PDB entry 6WKK | electron microscopy, 6.10 A resolution (low resolution: residue-level contacts below are approximate; hydrogen-bond / salt-bridge calls are withheld) | chains A and F of the 24 polymer chains in the assembly

# Chain A (and F)
Name: Gp27 major capsid protein
Source organism: Bacillus virus G
Notes: chain F of this document is another copy of the same molecule, construct and numbering; everything in this record applies to it too
Reference sequence: G3MB97 (G3MB97_9CAUD); numbering as in UniProt (aligned over 1-280)
Chain sequence (280 residues; row label = number of the first residue in the row):
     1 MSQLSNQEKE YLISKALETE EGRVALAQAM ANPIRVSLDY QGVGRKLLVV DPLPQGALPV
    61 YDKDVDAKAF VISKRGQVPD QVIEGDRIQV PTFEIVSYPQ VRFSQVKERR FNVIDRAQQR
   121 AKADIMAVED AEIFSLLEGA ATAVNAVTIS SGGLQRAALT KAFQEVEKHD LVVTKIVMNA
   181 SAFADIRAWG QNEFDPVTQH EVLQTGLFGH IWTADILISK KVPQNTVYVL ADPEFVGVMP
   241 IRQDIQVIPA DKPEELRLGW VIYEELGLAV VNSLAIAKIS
What the authors report for this chain:
  - post-translational modification sites: Ala27 (citing earlier work)

# How chain A and chain F interact
Pairs across the interface (132; chain A residue first):
  Leu38(A) - Glu18(F)
  Asp39(A) - Leu17(F)
  Tyr40(A) - Ser14(F)
  Tyr40(A) - Lys15(F)
  Tyr40(A) - Ala16(F)
  Gln41(A) - Ser14(F)
  Gly42(A) - Ser14(F)
  Val43(A) - Ser2(F)
  Val43(A) - Lys9(F)
  Val43(A) - Leu12(F)
  Gly44(A) - Glu10(F)
  Gly44(A) - Leu12(F)
  Gly44(A) - Ile13(F)
  Arg45(A) - Glu10(F)
  Arg45(A) - Leu17(F)
  Lys46(A) - Ile13(F)
  Leu48(A) - Thr19(F)
  Leu48(A) - Glu20(F)
  Val50(A) - Gly22(F)
  Val50(A) - Val24(F)
  Val50(A) - Gln100(F)
  Asp51(A) - Val24(F)
  Leu53(A) - Phe103(F)
  Leu53(A) - Lys107(F)
  Leu53(A) - Phe111(F)
  Gln55(A) - Lys107(F)
  Gln55(A) - Phe111(F)
  Leu58(A) - Asp115(F)
  Leu58(A) - Gln118(F)
  Leu58(A) - Gln119(F)
  Pro59(A) - Gln119(F)
  Pro59(A) - Lys122(F)
  Val60(A) - Gln119(F)
  Tyr61(A) - Gln119(F)
  Tyr61(A) - Glu129(F)
  Asp62(A) - Gln81(F)
  Asp62(A) - Val82(F)
  Asp62(A) - Ile83(F)
  Asp62(A) - Asp115(F)
  Asp62(A) - Arg116(F)
  Asp62(A) - Gln119(F)
  Asp62(A) - Glu129(F)
  Asp62(A) - Tyr263(F)
  Lys63(A) - Asp80(F)
  Lys63(A) - Gln81(F)
  Lys63(A) - Val82(F)
  Asp64(A) - Glu84(F)
  Val65(A) - Glu84(F)
  Asp66(A) - Glu84(F)
  Asp66(A) - Gly85(F)
  Asp66(A) - Arg87(F)
  Asp66(A) - Asn112(F)
  Asp66(A) - Asp115(F)
  Ala67(A) - Arg87(F)
  Lys68(A) - Asp86(F)
  Ala69(A) - Arg87(F)
  Ala69(A) - Ile88(F)
  Ala69(A) - Gln89(F)
  Phe70(A) - Ile88(F)
  Phe70(A) - Gln89(F)
  Phe70(A) - Val90(F)
  Phe70(A) - Phe93(F)
  Val71(A) - Phe93(F)
  Val71(A) - Gln100(F)
  Ser73(A) - Glu20(F)
  Gln77(A) - Glu10(F)
  Pro79(A) - Glu8(F)
  Pro79(A) - Glu10(F)
  Asp80(A) - Met1(F)
  Asp80(A) - Ser2(F)
  Gln81(A) - Met1(F)
  Val82(A) - Met1(F)
  Val128(A) - Glu8(F)
  Ala143(A) - Ser181(F)
  Val144(A) - Ala184(F)
  Ala146(A) - Ile186(F)
  Val147(A) - Ile186(F)
  Thr148(A) - Ile186(F)
  Ile149(A) - Ala184(F)
  Ile149(A) - Ile186(F)
  Ser150(A) - Gly190(F)
  Arg156(A) - Asn192(F)
  Arg156(A) - Pro196(F)
  Arg156(A) - Val197(F)
  Arg156(A) - Gln199(F)
  Arg156(A) - His200(F)
  Arg156(A) - Glu201(F)
  Ala157(A) - Ala184(F)
  Ala157(A) - Glu201(F)
  Leu159(A) - His200(F)
  Thr160(A) - Phe183(F)
  Thr160(A) - His200(F)
  Thr160(A) - Glu201(F)
  Lys161(A) - Ala180(F)
  Gln164(A) - Ala27(F)
  Gln164(A) - Ile176(F)
  Gln164(A) - Asn179(F)
  Gln164(A) - Phe183(F)
  Gln164(A) - Trp212(F)
  Glu165(A) - Leu26(F)
  Glu165(A) - Ala27(F)
  Val166(A) - Ala25(F)
  Val166(A) - Leu26(F)
  Val166(A) - Gln28(F)
  Arg187(A) - Trp189(F)
  Arg187(A) - Val197(F)
  Ala188(A) - Trp189(F)
  Trp189(A) - Gln191(F)
  Gln191(A) - Thr198(F)
  Glu193(A) - Gly190(F)
  Glu193(A) - Val197(F)
  Glu193(A) - Thr198(F)
  Glu193(A) - Gln199(F)
  Phe194(A) - Thr198(F)
  Asp195(A) - Thr198(F)
  Asp195(A) - Gln199(F)
  Pro196(A) - Thr198(F)
  Gly206(A) - His200(F)
  Leu207(A) - His200(F)
  Phe208(A) - His200(F)
  Tyr228(A) - Arg23(F)
  Ala231(A) - Glu18(F)
  Ile262(A) - Met1(F)
  Leu266(A) - Glu18(F)
  Leu268(A) - Glu18(F)
  Leu268(A) - Gly22(F)
  Leu268(A) - Arg23(F)
  Val271(A) - Arg23(F)
  Val271(A) - Val24(F)
  Asn272(A) - Arg23(F)
  Asn272(A) - Val24(F)
  Asn272(A) - Ala25(F)
Interface residues without a listed pair, chain A (81 interface residues in all): Leu47, Val49, Pro52, Gly56, Ala57, Val78, Ala127, Asn145, Gly153, Phe163, Asn192, Phe235, Ala269
Interface residues without a listed pair, chain F (70 interface residues in all): Tyr11, Glu21, Glu94, Ala123, Met126, Val177, Asp185

# Overview
81 residues of chain A face 70 of chain F across their interface. From the paper: a modification site at
Ala27(A).
Both chains are Gp27 major capsid protein (Bacillus virus G). Entry 6WKK (Phage G gp27 major capsid proteins
and gp26 decoration proteins) was determined by electron microscopy.
